Entry 5V1I (X-ray diffraction, 2.04 A resolution); this record covers chains T and A of the 4 polymer chains in the assembly.

Chain T:
Molecule: 16-nt DNA strand
Sequence (16 nucleotides; numbered 1 to 16; the number before each row is that of its first residue):
     1 CCGACGCCGC ATCAGC

Chain A:
Name: DNA polymerase beta
Source organism: Homo sapiens
Notes: EC 2.7.7.7, 4.2.99.-
Reference sequence: P06746 (DPOLB_HUMAN); residues 1-335 here = UniProt positions 1-335
Amino-acid sequence (335 residues; numbered 1 to 335; the number before each row is that of its first residue):
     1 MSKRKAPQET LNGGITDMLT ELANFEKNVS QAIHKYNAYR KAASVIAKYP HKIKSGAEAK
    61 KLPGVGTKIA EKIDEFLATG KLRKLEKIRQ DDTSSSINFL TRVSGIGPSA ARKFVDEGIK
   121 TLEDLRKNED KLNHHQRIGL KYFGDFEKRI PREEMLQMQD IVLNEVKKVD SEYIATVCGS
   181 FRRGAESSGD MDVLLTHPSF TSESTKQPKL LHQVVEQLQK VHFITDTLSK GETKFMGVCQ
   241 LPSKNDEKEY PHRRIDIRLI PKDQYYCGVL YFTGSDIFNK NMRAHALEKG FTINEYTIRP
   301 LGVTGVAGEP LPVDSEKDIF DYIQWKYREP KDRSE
Unresolved in the structure: 1-9
UniProt features mapped onto this chain:
  - region: Arg183 to Asp192 (DNA-binding)
  - active site: Lys72 (Nucleophile)
  - binding site (K(+)): Lys60, Leu62, Val65, Thr101, Val103, Ile106
  - binding site (Na(+)): Lys60, Leu62, Val65, Thr101, Val103, Ile106
  - binding site (dATP): Arg149, Ser180, Arg183, Gly189, Asp190
  - binding site (dCTP): Arg149, Ser180, Arg183, Gly189, Asp190
  - binding site (dGTP): Arg149, Ser180, Arg183, Gly189, Asp190, Asp192
  - binding site (dTTP): Arg149, Ser180, Arg183, Gly189, Asp190
  - binding site (Mg(2+)): Asp190, Asp192, Asp256
  - modified residue: Lys72 (N6-acetyllysine), Arg83 (Omega-N-methylarginine), Arg152 (Omega-N-methylarginine)
  - cross-link (Glycyl lysine isopeptide (Lys-Gly)): Lys41 (interchain with G-Cter in ubiquitin), Lys61 (interchain with G-Cter in ubiquitin), Lys81 (interchain with G-Cter in ubiquitin)
  - natural variant: Leu22 (L22P: Found in a gastric cancer sample; uncertain significance), Tyr39 (Y39C: Found in a gastric cancer sample; uncertain significance), Gly118 (G118V: Decreased DNA-directed DNA polymerase activity), Arg137 (R137Q: Decreased function in base-excision repair), Arg149 (R149I: Decreased DNA-directed DNA polymerase activity), Asp160 (D160N: Found in a gastric cancer sample; uncertain significance), Cys239 (C239R: Found in a gastric cancer sample; uncertain significance), Lys289 (K289M: Found in a colon cancer sample; uncertain significance), Asn294 (N294D: Found in a gastric cancer sample; uncertain significance), Glu295 (E295K: Found in a gastric cancer sample; uncertain significance)
  - mutagenesis: Phe25 (F25W: No effect on 5'-dRP lyase activity. Decreased ssDNA binding), His34 (H34G: Decreased 5'-dRP lyase activity. Decreased ssDNA binding), Lys35 (K35A: Decreased 5'-dRP lyase activity. Decreased ssDNA binding. Loss of 5'-dRP lyase activity; when associated with A-68 and A-72. Decreased ssDNA binding; when associated with A-68 and A-72 ...), Tyr39 (Y39F: No effect on 5'-dRP lyase activity; Y39Q: Abolishes DNA polymerase and 5'-dRP lyase activity), Lys41 (K41R: Abolishes ubiquitination; when associated with R-61 and R-81), Lys60 (K60A: Decreased 5'-dRP lyase activity. Decreased ssDNA binding), Lys61 (K61R: Abolishes ubiquitination; when associated with R-41 and R-81), Lys68 (K68A: No effect on 5'-dRP lyase activity. Decreased ssDNA binding. Loss of 5'-dRP lyase activity; when associated with A-35 and A-72. Decreased ssDNA binding; when associated with A-35 and A-72 ...), Glu71 (E71Q: No effect on 5'-dRP lyase activity. No effect on structure shown by circular dichroism. No effect on ssDNA binding), Lys72 (K72A: Severely reduced 5'-dRP lyase activity. Does not affect ssDNA binding. Loss of 5'-dRP lyase activity; when associated with A-35 and A-68. Decreased ssDNA binding ...), Glu75 (E75A: Slightly decreased 5'-dRP lyase activity. Decreased ssDNA binding. No effect on structure shown by circular dichroism), Lys81 (K81R: Abolishes ubiquitination; when associated with R-41 and R-61), 5 further mutagenesis entries in UniProt
Reported in the primary citation:
  - contacts within the chain: Arg254-Asp256 (salt bridge)
  - catalytic residues: Asp256 (proposed by the authors, not directly observed)

Interface between chain T and chain A:
Contacting residue pairs (26):
  DC5(T) - His34(A)  stacking on the base
  DG6(T) - Asn279(A)  base contact
  DG6(T) - Lys280(A)  base contact
  DG6(T) - Arg283(A)  hydrogen bond to the base
  DG6(T) - Ala284(A)  sugar contact
  DG6(T) - Leu287(A)  phosphate contact
  DC7(T) - Arg283(A)  hydrogen bond to the sugar
  DC7(T) - Leu287(A)  phosphate contact
  DC7(T) - Thr292(A)  hydrogen bond to the phosphate
  DC7(T) - Ile293(A)  sugar contact
  DC7(T) - Asn294(A)  phosphate contact
  DC8(T) - Asn294(A)  hydrogen bond to the phosphate
  DC8(T) - Glu295(A)  sugar contact
  DG9(T) - Thr233(A)  hydrogen bond to the phosphate
  DG9(T) - Lys234(A)  hydrogen bond to the base
  DG9(T) - Arg258(A)  sugar contact
  DG9(T) - Tyr296(A)  hydrogen bond to the phosphate
  DC10(T) - Ser229(A)  phosphate contact
  DC10(T) - Lys230(A)  hydrogen bond to the phosphate
  DC10(T) - Gly231(A)  phosphate contact
  DC10(T) - Glu232(A)  hydrogen bond to the phosphate
  DC10(T) - Thr233(A)  hydrogen bond to the phosphate
  DC10(T) - Lys234(A)  hydrogen bond to the phosphate
  DA11(T) - Ser229(A)  phosphate contact
  DA11(T) - Lys230(A)  hydrogen bond to the phosphate
  DT12(T) - Asn133(A)  phosphate contact
Interface residues without a listed pair, chain A (22 interface residues in all): His134, Tyr271, Arg299

Overview:
8 residues of chain T and 22 residues of chain A are in contact, with 12 hydrogen bonds and 1 aromatic
stacking contact. Polar pairs include DG6(T)-Arg283(A), DG9(T)-Lys234(A) and DC7(T)-Arg283(A). The paper
reports the catalytic residue Asp256(A); contacts within the chain involving Arg254(A) and Asp256(A).
Here chain T is a 16-nt DNA strand and chain A is DNA polymerase beta (Homo sapiens). Entry 5V1I (DNA
polymerase beta ternary product complex with 8-oxoG:C and inserted dCTP) was determined by X-ray diffraction
(same publication as 5V1F, 5V1G, 5V1H, 5V1J, 5V1N, 5V1O and 3 further entries).
